PDB entry 7BRE | X-ray diffraction, 2.80 A resolution | chains B and C of the 3 polymer chains in the assembly

[Chain B]
Molecule: Histone-lysine N-methyltransferase 2B
From: Homo sapiens
Notes: EC 2.1.1.354
UniProt: Q9UMN6 (KMT2B_HUMAN); residue numbers follow UniProt; this construct covers 2551-2715
Amino-acid sequence (165 residues; each row starts with the number of its first residue):
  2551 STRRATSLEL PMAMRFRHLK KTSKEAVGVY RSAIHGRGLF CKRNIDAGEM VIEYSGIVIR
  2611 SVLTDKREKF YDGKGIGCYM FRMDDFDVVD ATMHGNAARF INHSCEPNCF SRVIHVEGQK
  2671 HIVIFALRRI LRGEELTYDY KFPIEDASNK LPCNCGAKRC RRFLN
Disordered / not traced: 2698-2699
Bound ions: Zn2+: Cys2655, Cys2703, Cys2705, Cys2710
Ligand contacts: S-adenosylhomocysteine (SAH): Ile2584, His2585, Gly2586, Arg2587, Cys2628, Tyr2629, Arg2649, Phe2650, Ile2651, Asn2652, His2653, Tyr2690, Leu2701, Pro2702, Cys2703, Asn2704, Cys2705, Leu2714

[Chain C]
Molecule: Retinoblastoma-binding protein 5
From: Homo sapiens
UniProt: Q15291 (RBBP5_HUMAN); residues 330-356 here = UniProt positions 330-356
Amino-acid sequence (27 residues; each row starts with the number of its first residue):
   330 SAFAPDFKEL DENVEYEERE SEFDIED
Disordered / not traced: 330-335, 356

[How chain B and chain C interact]
Residue-residue contacts (36; chain B residue first):
  Lys2570(B) - Asp340(C)
  Lys2570(B) - Glu341(C)  salt bridge
  Glu2603(B) - Asn342(C)  hydrogen bond
  Ser2605(B) - Glu341(C)
  Ser2605(B) - Asn342(C)
  Gly2606(B) - Leu339(C)
  Gly2606(B) - Asn342(C)  hydrogen bond (backbone-side chain)
  Gly2606(B) - Val343(C)  hydrogen bond (backbone-backbone)
  Ile2607(B) - Leu339(C)  hydrophobic
  Ile2607(B) - Val343(C)
  Ile2607(B) - Tyr345(C)  hydrophobic
  Val2608(B) - Asn342(C)
  Val2608(B) - Val343(C)  hydrogen bond (backbone-backbone)
  Val2608(B) - Glu344(C)
  Val2608(B) - Tyr345(C)  hydrogen bond (backbone-backbone)
  Ile2609(B) - Tyr345(C)  hydrophobic
  Arg2610(B) - Glu347(C)  salt bridge
  Arg2610(B) - Phe352(C)
  Val2612(B) - Phe352(C)  hydrophobic
  Leu2613(B) - Glu347(C)
  Leu2613(B) - Glu351(C)
  Leu2613(B) - Phe352(C)  hydrophobic
  Lys2616(B) - Glu351(C)  salt bridge
  Arg2617(B) - Tyr345(C)
  Met2633(B) - Asn342(C)
  Val2639(B) - Asn342(C)
  Met2643(B) - Phe336(C)
  Met2643(B) - Lys337(C)  hydrogen bond (backbone-backbone)
  His2644(B) - Lys337(C)
  His2644(B) - Leu339(C)
  Gly2645(B) - Lys337(C)
  Gly2645(B) - Glu338(C)
  Gly2645(B) - Leu339(C)  hydrogen bond (backbone-backbone)
  Arg2649(B) - Phe336(C)
  Lys2670(B) - Asn342(C)
  His2671(B) - Asn342(C)
Other interface residues (no listed pair), chain B (24 interface residues in all): Tyr2604, Thr2642, Asn2646, Ala2647

[In short]
24 residues of chain B and 13 residues of chain C are in contact, with 7 hydrogen bonds and 3 salt bridges.
Polar contacts include Lys2570(B)-Glu341(C), Arg2610(B)-Glu347(C) and Lys2616(B)-Glu351(C). Bound to chain B:
S-adenosylhomocysteine. Cys2655(B), Cys2703(B), Cys2705(B) and Cys2710(B) coordinate Zn2+.
Here chain B is Histone-lysine N-methyltransferase 2B and chain C is Retinoblastoma-binding protein 5, both
from Homo sapiens. Entry 7BRE (The crystal structure of MLL2 in complex with ASH2L and RBBP5) was determined
by X-ray diffraction.
